7TK0 - chains H and I of the 27 polymer chains in the assembly; structure by electron microscopy, 4.40 A resolution (low resolution: residue-level contacts below are approximate; hydrogen-bond / salt-bridge calls are withheld).

== Chain H ==
Molecule: ATP synthase subunit delta
Source organism: Saccharomyces cerevisiae
Reference sequence: Q12165 (ATPD_YEAST); residues 1-138 here correspond to UniProt positions 23-160 (UniProt number = residue number + 22)
Amino-acid sequence (138 residues; numbered 1 to 138; the number before each row is that of its first residue):
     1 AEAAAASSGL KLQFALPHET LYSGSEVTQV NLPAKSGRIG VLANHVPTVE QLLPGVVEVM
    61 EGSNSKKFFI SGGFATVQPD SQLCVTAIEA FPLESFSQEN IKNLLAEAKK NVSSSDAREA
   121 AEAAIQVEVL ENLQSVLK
Disordered / not traced: 1-10, 24-25, 91, 98, 116-117, 137-138

== Chain I ==
Molecule: ATP synthase subunit epsilon
Source organism: Saccharomyces cerevisiae
Reference sequence: P21306 (ATP5E_YEAST); residues 1-61 here correspond to UniProt positions 2-62 (UniProt number = residue number + 1)
Amino-acid sequence (61 residues; row label = number of the first residue in the row):
     1 SAWRKAGISY AAYLNVAAQA IRSSLKTELQ TASVLNRSQT DAFYTQYKNG TAASEPTPIT
    61 K
Disordered / not traced: 1-7, 24-26, 50-52
Swiss-Prot annotation at these positions:
  - modified residue: T51 (Phosphothreonine)

== Interface between chain H and chain I ==
Pairs across the interface (9):
  S71(H) with L14(I)
  E94(H) with T27(I); E28(I)
  S95(H) with S23(I); T27(I); E28(I)
  F96(H) with S23(I)
  S97(H) with T27(I); E28(I)
Other interface residues (no listed pair), chain I (5 interface residues in all): L29

== In short ==
The chain H/chain I interface involves 5 residues from each chain.
Chain H is ATP synthase subunit delta and chain I is ATP synthase subunit epsilon, both from Saccharomyces
cerevisiae; the structure, Yeast ATP synthase State 1catalytic(c) without exogenous ATP backbone model, was
determined by electron microscopy (same publication as 7TJS, 7TJT, 7TJU, 7TJV, 7TJW, 7TJX and 30 further
entries).
